Entry 7PWD (X-ray diffraction, 2.60 A resolution); this record covers chains A and B of the 3 polymer chains in the assembly.

[Chain A]
Molecule: Beta-adrenergic receptor kinase 1
Source organism: Homo sapiens
Notes: EC 2.7.11.15; fragment: none
UniProt: P25098 (ARBK1_HUMAN); residue numbers follow UniProt; this construct covers 1-689
Amino-acid sequence (697 residues; numbered 1 to 697; the number before each row is that of its first residue):
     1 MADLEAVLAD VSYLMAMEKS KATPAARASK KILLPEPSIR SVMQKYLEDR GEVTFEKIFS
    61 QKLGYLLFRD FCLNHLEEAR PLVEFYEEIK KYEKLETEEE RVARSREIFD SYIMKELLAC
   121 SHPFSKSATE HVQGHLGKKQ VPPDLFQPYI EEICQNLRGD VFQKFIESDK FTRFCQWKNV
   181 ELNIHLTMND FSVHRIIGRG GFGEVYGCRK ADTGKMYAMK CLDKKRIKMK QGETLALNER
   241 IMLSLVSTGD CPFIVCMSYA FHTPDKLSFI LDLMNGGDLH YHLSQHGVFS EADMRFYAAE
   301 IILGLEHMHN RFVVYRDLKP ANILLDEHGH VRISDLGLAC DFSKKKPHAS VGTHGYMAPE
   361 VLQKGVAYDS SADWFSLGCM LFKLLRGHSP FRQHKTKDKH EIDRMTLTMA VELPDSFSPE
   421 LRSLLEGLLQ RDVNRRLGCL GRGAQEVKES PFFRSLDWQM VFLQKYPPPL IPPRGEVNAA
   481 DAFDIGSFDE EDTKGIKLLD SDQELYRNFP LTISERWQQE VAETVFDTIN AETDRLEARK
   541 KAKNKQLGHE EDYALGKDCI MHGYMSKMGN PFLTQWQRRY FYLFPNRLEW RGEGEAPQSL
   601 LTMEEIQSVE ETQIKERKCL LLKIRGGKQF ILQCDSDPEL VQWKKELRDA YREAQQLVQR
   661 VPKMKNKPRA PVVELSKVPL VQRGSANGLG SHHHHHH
Disordered / not traced: 1-26, 476-492, 569-572, 669-697
Sequence notes: engineered mutation Ala670 (Ser in P25098); expression tag (690-697)
Residues lining bound ligands: 8DS (4-chloranyl-N-[2-(4-chlorophenyl)ethyl]thieno[2,3-c]pyridine-2-carboxamide): Ile197, Gly198, Arg199, Gly200, Gly203, Glu204, Val205, Ala218, Lys220, Cys221, Leu222, Val255, Leu271, Asp272, Leu273, Met274, Leu324, Ser334, Asp335
UniProt features mapped onto this chain:
  - active site: Asp317 (Proton acceptor)
  - binding site (ATP): Ile197 to Val205, Lys220
  - site (Required for receptor phosphorylation): Asp3, Leu4, Asp10
  - natural variant: Arg578 (R578Q: In a colorectal adenocarcinoma sample)
  - mutagenesis: Asp3 (D3A: 85% reduction in phosphorylation of G-protein coupled receptor rhodopsin; D3K: 95% reduction in phosphorylation of G-protein coupled receptor rhodopsin ...), Leu4 (L4A: 95% reduction in phosphorylation of G-protein coupled receptor rhodopsin. 90% reduction in phosphorylation of beta-2 adrenergic receptor ADRB2. Does not affect binding to ADRB2 ...), Glu5 (E5A: 50% reduction in phosphorylation of G-protein coupled receptor rhodopsin), Val7 to Leu8 (95% reduction in phosphorylation of G-protein coupled receptor rhodopsin), Asp10 (D10A: 95% reduction in phosphorylation of G-protein coupled receptor rhodopsin and beta-2 adrenergic receptor ADRB2. Does not affect binding to ADRB2. Not activated by receptor binding ...)

[Chain B]
Molecule: Guanine nucleotide-binding protein G(I)/G(S)/G(T) subunit beta-1
Source organism: Bos taurus
UniProt: P62871 (GBB1_BOVIN); numbering as in UniProt (aligned over 1-340)
Amino-acid sequence (340 residues; numbered 1 to 340; the number before each row is that of its first residue):
     1 MSELDQLRQE AEQLKNQIRD ARKACADATL SQITNNIDPV GRIQMRTRRT LRGHLAKIYA
    61 MHWGTDSRLL VSASQDGKLI IWDSYTTNKV HAIPLRSSWV MTCAYAPSGN YVACGGLDNI
   121 CSIYNLKTRE GNVRVSRELA GHTGYLSCCR FLDDNQIVTS SGDTTCALWD IETGQQTTTF
   181 TGHTGDVMSL SLAPDTRLFV SGACDASAKL WDVREGMCRQ TFTGHESDIN AICFFPNGNA
   241 FATGSDDATC RLFDLRADQE LMTYSHDNII CGITSVSFSK SGRLLLAGYD DFNCNVWDAL
   301 KADRAGVLAG HDNRVSCLGV TDDGMAVATG SWDSFLKIWN
Disordered / not traced: 1
UniProt features mapped onto this chain:
  - modified residue: Ser2 (N-acetylserine), His266 (Phosphohistidine)

[How chain A and chain B interact]
Pairs across the interface (41; chain A residue first):
  Tyr553(A) - Lys78(B)  hydrogen bond
  Gly556(A) - Arg96(B)
  Lys557(A) - Leu95(B)
  Lys557(A) - Arg96(B)
  Asp558(A) - Arg96(B)
  Asp558(A) - Ser97(B)
  Asp558(A) - Ser98(B)  hydrogen bond
  Phe584(A) - Ser98(B)
  Pro585(A) - Ser98(B)
  Pro585(A) - Trp99(B)
  Asn586(A) - Gln75(B)  hydrogen bond (side chain-backbone)
  Asn586(A) - Ser98(B)  hydrogen bond (side chain-backbone)
  Asn586(A) - Trp99(B)
  Arg587(A) - Gln75(B)
  Arg587(A) - Asp76(B)  hydrogen bond (side chain-backbone)
  Arg587(A) - Ser98(B)  hydrogen bond
  Glu589(A) - Asp76(B)
  Pro597(A) - Leu55(B)
  Leu600(A) - Leu55(B)  hydrophobic
  Thr602(A) - Gln75(B)
  Glu604(A) - Lys57(B)  salt bridge
  Glu604(A) - Gln75(B)  hydrogen bond
  Ala654(A) - Trp99(B)  hydrophobic
  Leu657(A) - Trp99(B)  hydrophobic
  Val661(A) - Met101(B)  hydrophobic
  Val661(A) - Leu117(B)  hydrophobic
  Pro662(A) - Tyr145(B)
  Pro662(A) - Met188(B)  hydrophobic
  Lys663(A) - Tyr59(B)
  Lys663(A) - Met101(B)  hydrogen bond (side chain-backbone)
  Lys663(A) - Ser147(B)
  Lys663(A) - Arg314(B)  hydrogen bond (backbone-side chain)
  Lys663(A) - Trp332(B)
  Met664(A) - Val100(B)
  Met664(A) - Met101(B)  hydrophobic
  Met664(A) - Trp332(B)
  Lys665(A) - Arg314(B)  hydrogen bond (backbone-side chain)
  Lys665(A) - Trp332(B)
  Asn666(A) - Trp332(B)
  Lys667(A) - Asp246(B)  salt bridge
  Lys667(A) - Arg314(B)
Also at the interface, not in a pair above, chain A (25 interface residues in all): Gln598, Val658, Arg660
Also at the interface, not in a pair above, chain B (30 interface residues in all): Ala56, Ala60, Gly77, Pro94, Thr102, Asp186, Cys204, Asp228, Asn230, Asp290

[In short]
The interface between chain A and chain B involves 25 residues on one side and 30 on the other; the contacts
include 10 hydrogen bonds and 2 salt bridges. Polar pairs include Glu604(A)-Lys57(B), Lys667(A)-Asp246(B) and
Tyr553(A)-Lys78(B). Bound to chain A: compound 8DS.
Chain A is Beta-adrenergic receptor kinase 1 (Homo sapiens) and chain B is Guanine nucleotide-binding protein
G(I)/G(S)/G(T) subunit beta-1 (Bos taurus); the structure, Structure of an inhibited GRK2-G-beta and G-gamma
complex, was determined by X-ray diffraction.
